8ZJR - chains F and I of the 11 polymer chains in the assembly; structure by electron microscopy, 3.30 A resolution.

== Chain F ==
Protein: Histone H4
Source organism: Homo sapiens
UniProt: P62805 (H4_HUMAN); residues 1-103 here = UniProt positions 1-103
Amino-acid sequence (107 residues; each row starts with the number of its first residue; numbers below 1 keep their minus sign (Met-3 is residue -3)):
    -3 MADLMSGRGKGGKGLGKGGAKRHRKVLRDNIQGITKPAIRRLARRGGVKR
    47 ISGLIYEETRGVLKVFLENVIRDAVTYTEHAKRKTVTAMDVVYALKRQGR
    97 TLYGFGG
Disordered / not traced: -3 to 18, 103
Construct notes: initiating methionine (-3); expression tag (-2 to 0)

== Chain I ==
Molecule: 147-nt DNA strand
Source organism: synthetic construct
Sequence (147 nucleotides; numbered 1 to 147; the number before each row is that of its first residue):
     1 ATCCACACGTTACACGACGCTCTTCCGATCTTGGTTAGGGTGCAAGCATG
    51 ATCCCTTCGATGAATAGAGCCGACTGGGCATAGTAACGCGTGGGTTGGTG
   101 AGGTGGTTCACGGTCATGCCGCTTGGGTAAGCAGATCGGAAGAGGAT
Disordered / not traced: 1-6, 138-147

== How chain F and chain I interact ==
Residue-residue contacts (12; chain F residue first):
  Arg36(F) with DA68(I), salt bridge to the phosphate
  Arg40(F) with DG69(I), salt bridge to the phosphate
  Arg46(F) with DG67(I), sugar contact; DA68(I), phosphate contact
  Ile47(F) with DG67(I), sugar contact; DA68(I), hydrogen bond to the phosphate
  Gly49(F) with DG67(I), hydrogen bond to the phosphate
  Arg79(F) with DG88(I), phosphate contact
  Lys80(F) with DC87(I), phosphate contact; DG88(I), hydrogen bond to the phosphate
  Thr81(F) with DC87(I), phosphate contact; DG88(I), hydrogen bond to the phosphate
Also at the interface, not in a pair above, chain F (10 interface residues in all): Lys45, Ser48

== In short ==
Chain F and chain I form an interface of 10 and 5 residues respectively, with 4 hydrogen bonds and 2 salt
bridges. Among the polar pairs are Ile47(F)-DA68(I), Gly49(F)-DG67(I) and Lys80(F)-DG88(I).
Chain F is Histone H4 (Homo sapiens) and chain I is a 147-nt DNA strand (synthetic construct); the structure,
Structure of nucleosome-bound RFX5 complex, was determined by electron microscopy, deposited together with
8ZJT.
